PDB entry 4Y8P | X-ray diffraction, 2.80 A resolution | chains D and E of the 34 polymer chains in the assembly

Chain D:
Protein: Proteasome subunit alpha type-5
Source organism: Saccharomyces cerevisiae (strain ATCC 204508 / S288c)
Notes: EC 3.4.25.1
Reference sequence: P32379 (PSA5_YEAST); residues -7 to 252 here correspond to UniProt positions 1-260 (UniProt number = residue number + 8)
Amino-acid sequence (260 residues; row label = number of the first residue in the row; numbers below 1 keep their minus sign (Met-7 is residue -7)):
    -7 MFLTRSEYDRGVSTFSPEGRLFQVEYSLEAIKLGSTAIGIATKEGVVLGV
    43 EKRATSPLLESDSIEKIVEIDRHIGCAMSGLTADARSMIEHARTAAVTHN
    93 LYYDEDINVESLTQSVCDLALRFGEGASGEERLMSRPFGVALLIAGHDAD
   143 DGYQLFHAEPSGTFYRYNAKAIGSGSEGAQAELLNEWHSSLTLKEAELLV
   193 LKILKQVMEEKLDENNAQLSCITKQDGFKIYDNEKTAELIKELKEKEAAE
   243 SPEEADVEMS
Disordered / not traced: -7 to 0, 118-124, 243-252

Chain E:
Protein: Proteasome subunit alpha type-6
Source organism: Saccharomyces cerevisiae (strain ATCC 204508 / S288c)
Notes: EC 3.4.25.1
Reference sequence: P40302 (PSA6_YEAST); residues 0-233 here correspond to UniProt positions 1-234 (UniProt number = residue number + 1)
Amino-acid sequence (234 residues; numbered 0 to 233; the number before each row is that of its first residue; numbering starts at 0):
     0 MFRNNYDGDTVTFSPTGRLFQVEYALEAIKQGSVTVGLRSNTHAVLVALK
    50 RNADELSSYQKKIIKCDEHMGLSLAGLAPDARVLSNYLRQQCNYSSLVFN
   100 RKLAVERAGHLLCDKAQKNTQSYGGRPYGVGLLIIGYDKSGAHLLEFQPS
   150 GNVTELYGTAIGARSQGAKTYLERTLDTFIKIDGNPDELIKAGVEAISQS
   200 LRDESLTVDNLSIAIVGKDTPFTIYDGEAVAKYI
Disordered / not traced: 0-2
UniProt features mapped onto this chain:
  - modified residue: Ser13 (Phosphoserine)
  - cross-link: Lys190 (Glycyl lysine isopeptide (Lys-Gly) (interchain with G-Cter in ubiquitin))

How chain D and chain E interact:
Contacting residue pairs (44):
  Arg2(D) - Gly7(E)
  Ser5(D) - Arg125(E)
  Thr6(D) - Gly7(E)
  Thr6(D) - Gln20(E)
  Phe7(D) - Gln20(E)  hydrogen bond (backbone-side chain)
  Phe7(D) - Tyr23(E)
  Phe7(D) - Ala24(E)  hydrophobic
  Phe7(D) - Leu76(E)  hydrophobic
  Phe7(D) - Arg125(E)
  Phe7(D) - Pro126(E)
  Phe7(D) - Gly128(E)
  Ser8(D) - Tyr23(E)
  Pro9(D) - Tyr23(E)  hydrophobic
  Pro9(D) - Glu26(E)
  Glu10(D) - Gln30(E)
  Gly11(D) - Tyr23(E)
  Gly11(D) - Ala27(E)
  Leu13(D) - Arg125(E)
  Gln106(D) - Arg81(E)  hydrogen bond
  Asp110(D) - Arg81(E)  salt bridge
  Leu113(D) - Pro78(E)  hydrophobic
  Leu113(D) - Asp79(E)
  Leu113(D) - Arg125(E)
  Ser153(D) - Pro78(E)
  Gly154(D) - Pro78(E)
  Thr155(D) - Gln59(E)
  Phe156(D) - Gln59(E)
  Tyr157(D) - Arg50(E)
  Tyr157(D) - Asn51(E)
  Tyr157(D) - Ala52(E)
  Tyr157(D) - Ser56(E)
  Tyr157(D) - Ser57(E)
  Tyr157(D) - Gln59(E)
  Arg158(D) - Ser56(E)
  Arg158(D) - Ser57(E)  hydrogen bond (backbone-backbone)
  Tyr159(D) - Ala52(E)
  Tyr159(D) - Asp53(E)
  Tyr159(D) - Leu55(E)
  Tyr159(D) - Ser56(E)
  Asn160(D) - Leu55(E)  hydrogen bond (backbone-backbone)
  Ala161(D) - Leu55(E)
  Gln172(D) - Asp53(E)  hydrogen bond
  Gln172(D) - Leu55(E)
  Leu175(D) - Leu55(E)
Interface residues without a listed pair, chain D (26 interface residues in all): Gly3, Glu117, Leu176
Interface residues without a listed pair, chain E (26 interface residues in all): Asp6, Glu54, Tyr122, Gly123

Summary:
The chain D/chain E interface involves 26 residues from each chain; the contacts include 5 hydrogen bonds and
1 salt bridge. Polar contacts include Asp110(D)-Arg81(E), Phe7(D)-Gln20(E) and Gln106(D)-Arg81(E).
Chain D is Proteasome subunit alpha type-5 and chain E is Proteasome subunit alpha type-6, both from
Saccharomyces cerevisiae (strain ATCC 204508 / S288c); the structure, Yeast 20S proteasome beta7-delta7_Cter
mutant in complex with Ac-PAL-ep, was determined by X-ray diffraction (same publication as 4Y69, 4Y6A, 4Y6V,
4Y6Z, 4Y70, 4Y74 and 34 further entries).
